Entry 2YHI (X-ray diffraction, 1.80 A resolution); this record covers chains B and D of the 4 polymer chains in the assembly.

Chain B (and D):
Molecule: Pteridine reductase, putative
Source organism: Trypanosoma brucei
Notes: EC 1.5.1.33; chain D of this document is another copy of the same molecule, construct and numbering; everything in this record applies to it too
Reference sequence: Q581W1 (Q581W1_9TRYP); residues 1-268 here correspond to UniProt positions 102-369 (UniProt number = residue number + 101)
Amino-acid sequence (288 residues; row label = number of the first residue in the row; numbers below 1 keep their minus sign (Met-19 is residue -19)):
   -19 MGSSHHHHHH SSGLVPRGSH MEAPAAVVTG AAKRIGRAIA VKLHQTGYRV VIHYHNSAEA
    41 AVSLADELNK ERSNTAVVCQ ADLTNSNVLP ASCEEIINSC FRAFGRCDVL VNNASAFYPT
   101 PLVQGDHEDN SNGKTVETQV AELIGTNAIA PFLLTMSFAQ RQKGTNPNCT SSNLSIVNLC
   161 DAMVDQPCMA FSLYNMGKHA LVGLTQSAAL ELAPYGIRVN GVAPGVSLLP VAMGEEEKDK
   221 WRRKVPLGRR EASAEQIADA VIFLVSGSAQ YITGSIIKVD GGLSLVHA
Unresolved in the structure: -19 to 1, 104-112, 143-151
Differences from the reference sequence: expression tag (-19 to 0)
Covalent attachments: (2R,3S)-1,4-dimercaptobutane-2,3-diol (DTU) linked to Cys168
Ligand contacts:
  - (2R,3S)-1,4-dimercaptobutane-2,3-diol (DTU): Phe97, Phe171, Pro210, Met213, Glu217, Trp221
  - NADP (NAP; NADP nicotinamide-adenine-dinucleotide phosphate): Gly10, Lys13, Arg14, Ile15, Gly16, His33, Tyr34, His35, Asn36, Ser37, Ala61, Asp62, Leu63, Thr64, Asn93, Ala94, Ser95, Ala96, Thr126, Asn127, Leu159, Cys160, Asp161, Tyr174, Lys178, Pro204, Gly205, Val206, Ser207, Leu208
  - 5-(2-chloroethyl)-1,3,4-thiadiazol-2-amine (W16): Phe97, Asp161, Tyr174, Gly205, Val206, Leu209, Pro210, Met213, Trp221

Interface between chain B and chain D:
Contacting residue pairs (23):
  Met163(B) - His267(D)
  Asp165(B) - Leu265(D)
  Gln166(B) - Gln166(D)
  Gln166(B) - Ser264(D)
  Gln166(B) - Leu265(D)
  Gln166(B) - His267(D)
  Pro167(B) - Leu265(D)
  Pro167(B) - His267(D)
  Trp221(B) - His267(D)
  Lys224(B) - Ala268(D)  hydrogen bond (side chain-backbone)
  Ser264(B) - Gln166(D)
  Leu265(B) - Asp165(D)
  Leu265(B) - Gln166(D)
  Leu265(B) - Pro167(D)
  Val266(B) - Ala268(D)  hydrophobic
  His267(B) - Met163(D)
  His267(B) - Gln166(D)
  His267(B) - Pro167(D)
  His267(B) - Trp221(D)
  His267(B) - Ala268(D)
  Ala268(B) - Lys224(D)  hydrogen bond (backbone-side chain)
  Ala268(B) - Val266(D)  hydrophobic
  Ala268(B) - His267(D)
Interface residues without a listed pair, chain B (12 interface residues in all): Cys168
Interface residues without a listed pair, chain D (12 interface residues in all): Cys168

Overview:
Chain B and chain D each contribute 12 residues to their interface, with 2 hydrogen bonds. Its one
hydrogen-bonded contact is Lys224(B)-Ala268(D). Bound to chain B: NADP and
5-(2-chloroethyl)-1,3,4-thiadiazol-2-amine. (2R,3S)-1,4-dimercaptobutane-2,3-diol is covalently linked to
Cys168(B).
Both chains are Pteridine reductase, putative (Trypanosoma brucei). Entry 2YHI (Trypanosoma brucei PTR1 in
complex with inhibitor WH16) was determined by X-ray diffraction, deposited together with 5IZC, 4WCD, 4WCF and
2YHU.
